Entry 4I5E (X-ray diffraction, 2.80 A resolution); this record covers chains A and B of the 4 polymer chains in the assembly.

Chain A (and B):
Name: Alclohol dehydrogenase/short-chain dehydrogenase
From: Ralstonia sp
Notes: chain B of this document is another copy of the same molecule, construct and numbering; everything in this record applies to it too
UniProtKB: C0IR58 (C0IR58_9RALS); residue numbers follow UniProt; this construct covers 2-249
Sequence (262 residues; each row starts with the number of its first residue; numbers below 1 keep their minus sign (Met-12 is residue -12)):
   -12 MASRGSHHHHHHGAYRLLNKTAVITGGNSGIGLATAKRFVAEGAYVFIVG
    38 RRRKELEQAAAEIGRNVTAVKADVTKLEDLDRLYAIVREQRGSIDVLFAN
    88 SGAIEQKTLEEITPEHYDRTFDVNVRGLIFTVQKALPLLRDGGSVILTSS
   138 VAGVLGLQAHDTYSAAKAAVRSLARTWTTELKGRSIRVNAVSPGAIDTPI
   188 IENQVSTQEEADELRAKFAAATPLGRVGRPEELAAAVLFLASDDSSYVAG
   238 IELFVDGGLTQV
Unresolved in the structure: -12 to 0
Construct notes: expression tag (-12 to 1)
Ligand contacts: NADP (NAP; NADP nicotinamide-adenine-dinucleotide phosphate): Gly13, Gly14, Asn15, Ser16, Gly17, Ile18, Gly19, Gly37, Arg38, Arg39, Ala59, Asp60, Val61, Thr62, Asn87, Ser88, Gly89, Val110, Thr135, Ser136, Ser137, Tyr150, Lys154, Pro180, Gly181, Ala182, Ile183, Thr185, Pro186, Ile187, Ile188

Interface between chain A and chain B:
Residue-residue contacts (78; chain A residue first):
  Leu64(A) - Pro101(B)  hydrophobic
  Thr95(A) - Glu167(B)
  Leu96(A) - Ile116(B)
  Leu96(A) - Val119(B)  hydrophobic
  Leu96(A) - Gln120(B)  hydrogen bond (backbone-side chain)
  Leu96(A) - Leu123(B)  hydrophobic
  Leu96(A) - Trp164(B)
  Leu96(A) - Glu167(B)  hydrogen bond (backbone-side chain)
  Glu97(A) - Gln120(B)  hydrogen bond (backbone-side chain)
  Glu97(A) - Leu123(B)
  Ile99(A) - Phe117(B)
  Ile99(A) - Gln120(B)  hydrogen bond (backbone-side chain)
  Thr100(A) - Phe117(B)
  Pro101(A) - Leu64(B)  hydrophobic
  Pro101(A) - Arg113(B)
  Pro101(A) - Phe117(B)
  Tyr104(A) - Phe108(B)  hydrogen bond (side chain-backbone)
  Tyr104(A) - Val112(B)
  Tyr104(A) - Arg113(B)
  Tyr104(A) - Ile116(B)  hydrophobic
  Asp105(A) - Arg113(B)  salt bridge
  Phe108(A) - Tyr104(B)  hydrogen bond (backbone-side chain)
  Phe108(A) - Phe108(B)  hydrophobic
  Phe108(A) - Val112(B)  hydrophobic
  Val112(A) - Tyr104(B)
  Val112(A) - Phe108(B)  hydrophobic
  Arg113(A) - Pro101(B)
  Arg113(A) - Tyr104(B)
  Arg113(A) - Asp105(B)  salt bridge
  Ile116(A) - Leu96(B)
  Ile116(A) - Tyr104(B)  hydrophobic
  Phe117(A) - Ile99(B)
  Phe117(A) - Thr100(B)
  Phe117(A) - Pro101(B)
  Val119(A) - Leu96(B)  hydrophobic
  Gln120(A) - Leu96(B)  hydrogen bond (side chain-backbone)
  Gln120(A) - Glu97(B)  hydrogen bond (side chain-backbone)
  Gln120(A) - Ile99(B)  hydrogen bond (side chain-backbone)
  Leu123(A) - Leu96(B)  hydrophobic
  Leu123(A) - Glu97(B)
  Val141(A) - Arg162(B)  hydrogen bond (backbone-side chain)
  Leu142(A) - Arg162(B)
  Gly143(A) - Arg162(B)
  Gly143(A) - Thr163(B)
  Gly143(A) - Thr166(B)  hydrogen bond (backbone-side chain)
  Leu144(A) - Thr163(B)
  Gln145(A) - Thr166(B)
  Gln145(A) - Glu167(B)
  Ala146(A) - Glu167(B)  hydrogen bond (backbone-side chain)
  Asp148(A) - Leu160(B)
  Asp148(A) - Thr163(B)
  Asp148(A) - Trp164(B)  hydrogen bond
  Asp148(A) - Glu167(B)
  Ser151(A) - Ser159(B)  hydrogen bond (backbone-side chain)
  Ala152(A) - Ala156(B)
  Ala152(A) - Ser159(B)  hydrogen bond (backbone-side chain)
  Ala155(A) - Ala155(B)
  Ala155(A) - Ser159(B)
  Ala156(A) - Ala152(B)
  Ser159(A) - Ser151(B)
  Ser159(A) - Ala152(B)  hydrogen bond (side chain-backbone)
  Ser159(A) - Ala155(B)
  Leu160(A) - Asp148(B)
  Arg162(A) - Val141(B)  hydrogen bond (side chain-backbone)
  Arg162(A) - Leu142(B)
  Arg162(A) - Gly143(B)
  Thr163(A) - Gly143(B)
  Thr163(A) - Leu144(B)
  Thr163(A) - Asp148(B)
  Trp164(A) - Leu96(B)  hydrophobic
  Trp164(A) - Asp148(B)  hydrogen bond
  Thr166(A) - Gly143(B)  hydrogen bond (side chain-backbone)
  Thr166(A) - Gln145(B)
  Glu167(A) - Thr95(B)
  Glu167(A) - Leu96(B)  hydrogen bond (side chain-backbone)
  Glu167(A) - Gln145(B)
  Glu167(A) - Ala146(B)  hydrogen bond (side chain-backbone)
  Glu167(A) - Asp148(B)
Also at the interface, not in a pair above, chain A (40 interface residues in all): Lys94, Glu98, Gly140, His147, Thr149
Also at the interface, not in a pair above, chain B (40 interface residues in all): Lys94, Glu98, Gly140, His147, Thr149

In short:
Chain A and chain B each contribute 40 residues to their interface, with 21 hydrogen bonds and 2 salt bridges.
Polar pairs include Asp105(A)-Arg113(B), Leu96(A)-Gln120(B) and Leu96(A)-Glu167(B). Chain A binds NADP.
Chain A and chain B are both Alclohol dehydrogenase/short-chain dehydrogenase (Ralstonia sp); the structure,
Crystal structure of Ralstonia sp. alcohol dehydrogenase in complex with NADP+, was determined by X-ray
diffraction together with 4I5D, 4I5F and 4I5G from the same study.
